Entry 4CUG (X-ray diffraction, 2.96 A resolution); this record covers chains A and B of the 4 polymer chains in the assembly.

Chain A (and B):
Protein: Cupin 4 family protein
Organism: Rhodothermus marinus
Notes: chain B of this document is another copy of the same molecule, construct and numbering; everything in this record applies to it too
UniProtKB: D0MK34 (D0MK34_RHOM4); residue numbers follow UniProt; this construct covers 1-392
Amino-acid sequence (406 residues; row label = number of the first residue in the row; numbers below 1 keep their minus sign (His-13 is residue -13)):
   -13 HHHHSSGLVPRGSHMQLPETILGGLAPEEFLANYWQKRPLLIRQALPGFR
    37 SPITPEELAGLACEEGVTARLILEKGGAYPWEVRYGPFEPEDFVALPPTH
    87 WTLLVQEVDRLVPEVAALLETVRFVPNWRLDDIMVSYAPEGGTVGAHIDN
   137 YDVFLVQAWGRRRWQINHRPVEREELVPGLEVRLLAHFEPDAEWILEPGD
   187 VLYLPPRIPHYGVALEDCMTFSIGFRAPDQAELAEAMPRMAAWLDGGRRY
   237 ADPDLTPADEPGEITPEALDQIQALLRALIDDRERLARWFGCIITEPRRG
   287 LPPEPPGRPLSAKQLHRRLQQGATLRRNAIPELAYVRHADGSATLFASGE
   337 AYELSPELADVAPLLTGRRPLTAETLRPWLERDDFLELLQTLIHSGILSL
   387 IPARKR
Unresolved in the structure: -13 to 1, 390-392 (chain B: -13 to 1, 293-294, 389-392)
Sequence notes: expression tag (-13 to 0)
Ion coordination: Mn2+: His133, Asp135, His196 (together with N-oxalylglycine)
Small-molecule neighbours: N-oxalylglycine (OGA): Thr88, Leu90, Met120, Ser122, Val130, His133, Asp135, Val139, Leu141, Arg148, Trp150, His196, Thr206, Ser208
What the authors report for this chain:
  - binding site for N-oxalylglycine: Arg148
  - self-association interface (contacts with another copy of this molecule); pairs are residue here / residue on that copy: Asp256-Arg269 (hydrogen bond), Gln259-Arg269 (hydrogen bond), Gln259-Asp267 (hydrogen bond), Arg263-Asp267, Met223, Ile250, Leu255, Ile258, Leu261, Leu262, Leu265
  - conformationally variable residues (side-chain flip): Tyr137, Arg169, Arg212, Glu218, Arg284

Interface between chain A and chain B:
Pairs across the interface (149; chain A residue first):
  Glu14(A) with Pro243(B)
  Leu17(A) with Pro239(B); Leu241(B); Thr242(B); Pro243(B)
  Trp21(A) with Asp238(B), hydrogen bond; Pro239(B)
  Gln22(A) with Ala237(B); Asp238(B), hydrogen bond (side chain-backbone); Pro239(B)
  Lys23(A) with Pro239(B), hydrogen bond (side chain-backbone)
  Arg109(A) with Pro247(B)
  Phe110(A) with Pro243(B); Ala244(B), hydrogen bond (backbone-backbone)
  Val111(A) with Pro247(B)
  Pro112(A) with Leu241(B); Pro247(B)
  Asn113(A) with Pro247(B), hydrogen bond (backbone-backbone); Gly248(B)
  Trp114(A) with Tyr236(B); Ile250(B)
  Arg115(A) with Asp238(B), salt bridge
  Asn136(A) with Arg235(B)
  Arg212(A) with Arg235(B)
  Ala213(A) with Arg235(B), hydrogen bond (backbone-side chain); Tyr236(B)
  Pro214(A) with Arg235(B); Tyr236(B), hydrogen bond (backbone-backbone)
  Asp215(A) with Gly232(B); Arg234(B); Arg235(B), salt bridge
  Gln216(A) with Leu230(B); Gly232(B), hydrogen bond (backbone-backbone); Gly233(B); Arg234(B), hydrogen bond (side chain-backbone); Leu261(B), hydrogen bond (side chain-backbone); Ala264(B)
  Ala217(A) with Ala227(B), hydrophobic; Leu230(B); Gly232(B), hydrogen bond (backbone-backbone)
  Glu218(A) with Arg235(B), salt bridge
  Leu219(A) with Leu262(B), hydrophobic
  Ala220(A) with Met223(B); Pro224(B); Leu265(B), hydrophobic
  Glu221(A) with Ala227(B)
  Met223(A) with Ala220(B); Met223(B), hydrophobic
  Pro224(A) with Ala220(B); Glu221(B); Pro224(B), hydrophobic
  Met226(A) with Ala220(B), hydrophobic
  Ala227(A) with Ala217(B), hydrophobic; Glu221(B)
  Leu230(A) with Gln216(B); Ala217(B), hydrophobic
  Gly232(A) with Asp215(B); Gln216(B), hydrogen bond (backbone-backbone); Ala217(B), hydrogen bond (backbone-backbone)
  Gly233(A) with Gln216(B)
  Arg234(A) with Asp215(B); Gln216(B), hydrogen bond (backbone-side chain)
  Arg235(A) with Asn136(B); Arg212(B); Ala213(B), hydrogen bond (side chain-backbone); Pro214(B); Asp215(B), salt bridge; Glu218(B), salt bridge
  Tyr236(A) with Trp114(B); Ala213(B); Pro214(B), hydrogen bond (backbone-backbone)
  Ala237(A) with Gln22(B)
  Asp238(A) with Trp21(B), hydrogen bond; Gln22(B), hydrogen bond (backbone-side chain); Arg115(B), salt bridge
  Pro239(A) with Leu17(B); Trp21(B); Gln22(B); Lys23(B), hydrogen bond (backbone-side chain)
  Leu241(A) with Leu17(B)
  Pro243(A) with Glu14(B); Leu17(B)
  Ala244(A) with Phe110(B); Arg354(B)
  Glu246(A) with Tyr321(B); Pro349(B); Gly353(B)
  Pro247(A) with Arg109(B); Pro112(B); Asn113(B), hydrogen bond (backbone-backbone); Arg354(B)
  Gly248(A) with Asn113(B); Ala320(B); Tyr321(B), hydrogen bond (backbone-backbone); Thr352(B)
  Glu249(A) with Tyr321(B)
  Ile250(A) with Trp114(B); Phe276(B), hydrophobic; Gly277(B); Tyr321(B), hydrogen bond (backbone-backbone); Val322(B), hydrophobic
  Pro252(A) with Arg269(B)
  Leu255(A) with Arg269(B); Ala273(B), hydrophobic
  Asp256(A) with Arg269(B), salt bridge
  Ile258(A) with Pro214(B), hydrophobic; Phe276(B), hydrophobic
  Gln259(A) with Ile266(B); Asp267(B), hydrogen bond; Arg269(B), hydrogen bond; Leu272(B)
  Leu261(A) with Gln216(B), hydrogen bond (backbone-side chain)
  Leu262(A) with Leu219(B), hydrophobic; Ile266(B), hydrophobic; Leu272(B), hydrophobic; Trp275(B), hydrophobic
  Arg263(A) with Arg263(B); Asp267(B), salt bridge
  Ala264(A) with Gln216(B)
  Leu265(A) with Gln216(B); Ala220(B), hydrophobic
  Ile266(A) with Gln259(B); Leu262(B), hydrophobic; Ile266(B), hydrophobic
  Asp267(A) with Gln259(B), hydrogen bond; Arg263(B), salt bridge
  Arg269(A) with Pro252(B), hydrogen bond (side chain-backbone); Leu255(B); Asp256(B), salt bridge; Gln259(B), hydrogen bond
  Leu272(A) with Leu255(B); Gln259(B); Leu262(B), hydrophobic
  Trp275(A) with Leu262(B), hydrophobic
  Phe276(A) with Ile258(B), hydrophobic
  Gly277(A) with Ile250(B)
  Ala320(A) with Gly248(B); Ile250(B), hydrophobic
  Tyr321(A) with Glu246(B); Gly248(B), hydrogen bond (backbone-backbone); Glu249(B); Ile250(B), hydrogen bond (backbone-backbone)
  Val322(A) with Ile250(B), hydrophobic
  Arg323(A) with Glu249(B), salt bridge
  Pro349(A) with Glu246(B)
  Thr352(A) with Gly248(B)
  Arg354(A) with Ala244(B), hydrogen bond (side chain-backbone); Glu246(B); Pro247(B)
Other interface residues (no listed pair), chain A (77 interface residues in all): Pro13, Thr242, Ala254, Ala273, Ile280, Leu319, Phe332, Leu350, Gly353
Other interface residues (no listed pair), chain B (73 interface residues in all): Val111, Met226, Asp245, Ala254, Ile280

Overview:
Chain A and chain B form an interface of 77 and 73 residues respectively, with 31 hydrogen bonds and 11 salt
bridges. Polar contacts include Arg115(A)-Asp238(B), Asp215(A)-Arg235(B) and Glu218(A)-Arg235(B). Bound to
chain A: N-oxalylglycine. From the paper: a binding site for N-oxalylglycine at Arg148(A); conformational
variability at Tyr137(A), Arg169(A) and Arg212(A) among others.
Chain A and chain B are both Cupin 4 family protein (Rhodothermus marinus); the structure, Rhodothermus
marinus YCFD-like ribosomal protein L16 Arginyl hydroxylase in complex substrate fragment, was determined by
X-ray diffraction together with 4BXF, 4CCM, 4CCN and 4CCO from the same study.
